9CT9 - chains A and D; structure by X-ray diffraction, 1.35 A resolution.

== Chain A ==
Protein: Isoform 2B of GTPase KRas
Organism: Homo sapiens
Notes: EC 3.6.5.2
UniProt: P01116 (RASK_HUMAN), isoform P01116-2; residue numbers follow UniProt; this construct covers 1-169
Chain sequence (170 residues; each row starts with the number of its first residue; numbering starts at 0):
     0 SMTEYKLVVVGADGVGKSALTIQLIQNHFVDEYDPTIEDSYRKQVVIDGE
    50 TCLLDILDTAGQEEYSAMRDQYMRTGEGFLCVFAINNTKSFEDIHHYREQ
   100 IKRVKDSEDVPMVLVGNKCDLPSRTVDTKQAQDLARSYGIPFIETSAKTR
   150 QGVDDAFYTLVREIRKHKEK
Differences from the reference sequence: expression tag (0); engineered mutation Asp-12 (Gly in P01116)
Ion coordination: Mg2+: Ser-17, Thr-35 (together with GMP-PNP)
Residues lining bound ligands:
  - A1AZY ((2R)-2-{(5S)-7-[(2R)-2-aminopropanoyl]-1-oxo-2,7-diazaspiro[4.4]nonan-2-yl}-2-cyclopentyl-N-[(1M,8S,10S,14R,21M)-22-ethyl-4-hydroxy-21-{2-[(1R)-1-methoxyethyl]pyridin-3-yl}-18,18-dimethyl-9,15-dioxo-16-oxa-10,22,28-triazapentacyclo[18.5.2.1~2,6~.1~10,14~.0~23,27~]nonacosa-1(25),2(29),3,5,20,23,26-heptaen-8-yl]acetamide (non-preferred name)): Asp-12, Tyr-32, Pro-34, Thr-35, Ile-36, Glu-37, Ala-59, Gln-61, Tyr-64, Met-67, Tyr-71
  - GMP-PNP (GNP; phosphoaminophosphonic acid-guanylate ester): Ala-11, Asp-12, Gly-13, Val-14, Gly-15, Lys-16, Ser-17, Ala-18, Phe-28, Val-29, Asp-30, Glu-31, Tyr-32, Asp-33, Pro-34, Thr-35, Thr-58, Ala-59, Gly-60, Asn-116, Lys-117, Asp-119, Leu-120, Ser-145, Ala-146, Lys-147
Swiss-Prot annotation at these positions:
  - motif: Tyr-32 to Tyr-40 (Effector region)
  - binding site (GTP): Gly-10, Ala-11, Gly-13 to Ala-18, Val-29 to Thr-35, Ala-59, Gly-60, Asn-116 to Asp-119
  - modified residue: Met-1 (N-acetylmethionine), Thr-2 (N-acetylthreonine), Lys-104 (N6-acetyllysine)
  - glycosylation: Thr-35 (Microbial infection: O-linked (Glc) threonine)
  - natural variant: Lys-5 (K5E: In NS3; K5N: In GASC), Gly-10 (G10GG: In AML), Asp-12 (G12D: In GASC, JMML and SFM; this construct carries the variant), Gly-13 (G13D: In GASC, JMML and OES; G13R: In pylocytic astrocytoma), Val-14 (V14I: In NS3), Leu-19 (L19F: In OES), Gln-22 (Q22E: In CFC2; Q22R: In NS3), Pro-34 (P34L: In NS3; P34Q: In NS3; P34R: In CFC2), Ile-36 (I36M: In NS3), Thr-58 (T58I: In NS3), Ala-59 (A59T: In GASC), Gly-60 (G60R: In CFC2; G60S: In NS3), 8 further natural variant entries in UniProt
  - mutagenesis: Asp-38 (D38A: Decreased interaction with MAPKAP1/SIN1), Tyr-40 (Y40A: Decreased interaction with MAPKAP1/SIN1), Gln-61 (Q61L: Promotes GTP binding)

== Chain D ==
Protein: Peptidyl-prolyl cis-trans isomerase A
Organism: Homo sapiens
Notes: EC 5.2.1.8
UniProt: P62937 (PPIA_HUMAN); residue numbers follow UniProt; this construct covers 1-165
Chain sequence (166 residues; numbered 0 to 165; the number before each row is that of its first residue; numbering starts at 0):
     0 SMVNPTVFFDIAVDGEPLGRVSFELFADKVPKTAENFRALSTGEKGFGYK
    50 GSCFHRIIPGFMCQGGDFTRHNGTGGKSIYGEKFEDENFILKHTGPGILS
   100 MANAGPNTNGSQFFICTAKTEWLDGKHVVFGKVKEGMNIVEAMERFGSRN
   150 GKTSKKITIADCGQLE
Differences from the reference sequence: expression tag (0)
Residues lining bound ligands: A1AZY ((2R)-2-{(5S)-7-[(2R)-2-aminopropanoyl]-1-oxo-2,7-diazaspiro[4.4]nonan-2-yl}-2-cyclopentyl-N-[(1M,8S,10S,14R,21M)-22-ethyl-4-hydroxy-21-{2-[(1R)-1-methoxyethyl]pyridin-3-yl}-18,18-dimethyl-9,15-dioxo-16-oxa-10,22,28-triazapentacyclo[18.5.2.1~2,6~.1~10,14~.0~23,27~]nonacosa-1(25),2(29),3,5,20,23,26-heptaen-8-yl]acetamide (non-preferred name)): Arg-55, Ile-57, Phe-60, Met-61, Gln-63, Gly-72, Thr-73, Gly-74, Ala-101, Asn-102, Ala-103, Gln-111, Phe-113, Trp-121, Leu-122, His-126, Arg-148
Swiss-Prot annotation at these positions:
  - modified residue: Met-1 (N-acetylmethionine), Val-2 (N-acetylvaline), Lys-28 (N6-acetyllysine), Lys-44 (N6-acetyllysine), Lys-76 (N6-acetyllysine), Ser-77 (Phosphoserine), Lys-82 (N6-acetyllysine), Thr-93 (Phosphothreonine), Lys-125 (N6-acetyllysine), Lys-131 (N6-acetyllysine), Lys-133 (N6-acetyllysine)
  - glycosylation: Asn-108 (N-linked (GlcNAc...) asparagine)
  - cross-link (Glycyl lysine isopeptide (Lys-Gly)): Lys-28 (interchain with G-Cter in SUMO2), Lys-82 (interchain with G-Cter in SUMO2)
  - mutagenesis: Arg-55 (R55A: Loss of peptidyl-prolyl cis-trans isomerase activity. No loss of its interaction with BSG/CD147 or its ability to induce leukocyte chemotaxis. No effect on its interaction with MAP3K5/ASK1 ...), Phe-60 (F60A: Loss of ability to stimulate MAPK/ERK phosphorylation), Arg-69 (R69A: No effect on peptidyl-prolyl cis-trans isomerase activity. Reduced interaction with BSG/CD147 and ability to induce leukocyte chemotaxis), His-70 (H70A: No effect on peptidyl-prolyl cis-trans isomerase activity. Reduced interaction with BSG/CD147 and ability to induce leukocyte chemotaxis), Thr-107 (T107A: No effect on peptidyl-prolyl cis-trans isomerase activity. Reduced interaction with BSG/CD147 and ability to induce leukocyte chemotaxis), Phe-113 (F113A: Reduced ability to stimulate MAPK/ERK phosphorylation), Trp-121 (W121A: 200-fold decrease of sensitivity to CsA. Reduced ability to stimulate MAPK/ERK phosphorylation; W121E: Loss of peptidyl-prolyl cis-trans isomerase activity ...), Lys-125 (K125Q: Acetylation-mimetic mutant; no effect on its interaction with TARDBP; K125R: Loss of acetylation and interaction with TARDBP), His-126 (H126A: Loss of peptidyl-prolyl cis-trans isomerase activity and interaction with HCV NS5A. Loss of ability to stimulate MAPK/ERK phosphorylation)

== Interface between chain A and chain D ==
Residue-residue contacts - 15 pairs, chain A then chain D:
  Glu-31(A) with Asn-71(D), hydrogen bond
  Tyr-32(A) with Thr-73(D)
  Asp-33(A) with Lys-151(D), salt bridge
  Pro-34(A) with Arg-55(D); Thr-73(D)
  Ile-36(A) with Arg-55(D); Arg-148(D); Asn-149(D)
  Glu-37(A) with Arg-148(D), salt bridge; Asn-149(D)
  Asp-38(A) with Asn-149(D), hydrogen bond
  Glu-63(A) with Lys-125(D), salt bridge
  Tyr-64(A) with Trp-121(D), hydrogen bond; Leu-122(D)
  Met-67(A) with Arg-148(D)
Other interface residues (no listed pair), chain D (10 interface residues in all): Ile-57

== Summary ==
Chain A and chain D each contribute 10 residues to their interface; the contacts include 3 hydrogen bonds and
3 salt bridges. Polar contacts include Asp-33(A)/Lys-151(D), Glu-37(A)/Arg-148(D) and Glu-63(A)/Lys-125(D).
Compound A1AZY is bound between chain A and chain D. Ligands of chain A: GMP-PNP.
Here chain A is Isoform 2B of GTPase KRas and chain D is Peptidyl-prolyl cis-trans isomerase A, both from Homo
sapiens. Entry 9CT9 (Tricomplex of Compound 3, KRAS G12D, and CypA) was determined by X-ray diffraction (same
publication as 9CT7, 9CT8, 9CTA, 9CTB and 9E3S).
